Entry 8IXF (electron microscopy, 4.40 A resolution (low resolution: residue-level contacts below are approximate; hydrogen-bond / salt-bridge calls are withheld)); this record covers chains I and Q of the 27 polymer chains in the assembly.

== Chain I ==
Molecule: Tubulin alpha-4A chain
Organism: Mus musculus
Notes: EC 3.6.5.-
Reference sequence: P68368 (TBA4A_MOUSE); the construct has insertions or renumbered stretches relative to UniProt, so the offset changes along the chain: 1-42 = UniProt 1-42; 49-454 = UniProt 43-448
Chain sequence (454 residues; numbered 1 to 454; the number before each row is that of its first residue):
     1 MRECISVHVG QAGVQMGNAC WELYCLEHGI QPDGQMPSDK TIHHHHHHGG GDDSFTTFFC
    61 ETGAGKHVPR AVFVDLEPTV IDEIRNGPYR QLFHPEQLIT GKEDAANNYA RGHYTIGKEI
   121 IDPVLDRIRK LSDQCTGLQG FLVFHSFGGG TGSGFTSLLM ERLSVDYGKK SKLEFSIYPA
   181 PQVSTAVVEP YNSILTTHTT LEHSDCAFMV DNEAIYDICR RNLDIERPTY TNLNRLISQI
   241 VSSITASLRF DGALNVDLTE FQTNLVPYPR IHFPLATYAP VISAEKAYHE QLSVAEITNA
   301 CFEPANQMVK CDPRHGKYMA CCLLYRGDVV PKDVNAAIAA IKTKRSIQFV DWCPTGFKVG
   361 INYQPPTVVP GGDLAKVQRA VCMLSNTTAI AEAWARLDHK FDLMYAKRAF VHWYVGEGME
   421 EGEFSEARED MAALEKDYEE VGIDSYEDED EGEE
Not modelled in the structure: 1, 37-51, 444-454
Differences from the reference sequence: insertion (43-48)
Ligand contacts:
  - phosphomethylphosphonic acid guanylate ester (G2P): Ala253, Leu254, Asn255, Asp257, Glu260
  - GTP (guanosine-5'-triphosphate): Gly10, Gln11, Ala12, Gln15, Glu77, Asp104, Ala105, Ala106, Asn107, Ser146, Gly148, Gly149, Gly150, Thr151, Gly152, Ile177, Thr185, Asn212, Tyr230, Leu233, Asn234
Swiss-Prot annotation at these positions:
  - motif: Met1 to Cys4 (MREC motif)
  - active site: Glu260
  - binding site (GTP): Gln11, Glu77, Ser146, Gly150, Thr151, Thr185, Asn212, Asn234
  - binding site (Mg(2+)): Glu77
  - modified residue: Lys40 (N6-acetyllysine), Ser54 (Phosphoserine), Tyr89 (3'-nitrotyrosine), Tyr438 (Phosphotyrosine), Ser445 (Phosphoserine)

== Chain Q ==
Molecule: Tubulin beta-2A chain
Organism: Mus musculus
Reference sequence: Q7TMM9 (TBB2A_MOUSE); residues 1-445 here = UniProt positions 1-445
Chain sequence (457 residues; each row starts with the number of its first residue):
     1 MREIVHIQAG QCGNQIGAKF WEVISDEHGI DPTGSYHGDS DLQLERINVY YNEAAGNKYV
    61 PRAILVDLEP GTMDSVRSGP FGQIFRPDNF VFGQSGAGNN WAKGHYTEGA ELVDSVLDVV
   121 RKESESCDCL QGFQLTHSLG GGTGSGMGTL LISKIREEYP DRIMNTFSVM PSPKVSDTVV
   181 EPYNATLSVH QLVENTDETY SIDNEALYDI CFRTLKLTTP TYGDLNHLVS ATMSGVTTCL
   241 RFPGQLNADL RKLAVNMVPF PRLHFFMPGF APLTSRGSQQ YRALTVPELT QQMFDSKNMM
   301 AACDPRHGRY LTVAAIFRGR MSMKEVDEQM LNVQNKNSSY FVEWIPNNVK TAVCDIPPRG
   361 LKMSATFIGN STAIQELFKR ISEQFTAMFR RKAFLHWYTG EGMDEMEFTE AESNMNDLVS
   421 EYQQYQDATA DEQGEFEEEE GEDEAGGSGG DYKDDDK
Not modelled in the structure: 427-457
Differences from the reference sequence: expression tag (446-457)
Ligand contacts:
  - phosphomethylphosphonic acid guanylate ester (G2P): Gly10, Gln11, Cys12, Gln15, Asp67, Ala97, Gly98, Asn99, Ser138, Gly140, Gly141, Gly142, Thr143, Gly144, Asp177, Thr178, Asn204, Leu207, Tyr222, Leu225, Asn226
  - GTP (guanosine-5'-triphosphate): Gln245, Leu246, Asn247, Lys252
Swiss-Prot annotation at these positions:
  - motif: Met1 to Ile4 (MREI motif)
  - binding site (GTP): Gln11, Glu69, Ser138, Gly142, Thr143, Gly144, Asn204, Asn226
  - binding site (Mg(2+)): Glu69
  - modified residue: Ser40 (Phosphoserine), Lys58 (N6-acetyllysine), Ser172 (Phosphoserine), Thr285 (Phosphothreonine), Thr290 (Phosphothreonine), Arg318 (Omega-N-methylarginine), Glu438 (5-glutamyl polyglutamate)
  - cross-link (Glycyl lysine isopeptide (Lys-Gly)): Lys58 (interchain with G-Cter in ubiquitin), Lys324 (interchain with G-Cter in ubiquitin)

== How chain I and chain Q interact ==
Residue-residue contacts - 79 pairs, chain I then chain Q:
  Gln11(I) - Gly244(Q)
  Gln11(I) - Gln245(Q)
  Gln11(I) - Asn247(Q)
  Gln15(I) - Gln245(Q)
  Glu77(I) - Asn247(Q)
  Pro78(I) - Arg2(Q)
  Pro78(I) - Arg46(Q)
  Thr79(I) - Arg2(Q)
  Thr79(I) - Arg46(Q)
  Thr79(I) - Cys239(Q)
  Thr79(I) - Asn247(Q)
  Asp82(I) - Glu45(Q)
  Asp82(I) - Arg46(Q)
  Gly101(I) - Met1(Q)
  Lys102(I) - Met1(Q)
  Lys102(I) - Arg2(Q)
  Lys102(I) - Asp128(Q)
  Lys102(I) - Cys129(Q)
  Glu103(I) - Gln131(Q)
  Glu103(I) - Arg251(Q)
  Asp104(I) - Asp249(Q)
  Ala106(I) - Arg251(Q)
  Ala106(I) - Lys252(Q)
  Ala106(I) - Val255(Q)
  Asn107(I) - Lys252(Q)
  Asn107(I) - Val255(Q)
  Asn107(I) - Asn256(Q)
  Arg111(I) - Arg162(Q)
  Arg111(I) - Arg251(Q)
  Gln182(I) - Leu331(Q)
  Val183(I) - Leu331(Q)
  Ser184(I) - Asn347(Q)
  Thr185(I) - Asp327(Q)
  Thr185(I) - Val349(Q)
  Thr185(I) - Lys350(Q)
  Thr185(I) - Thr351(Q)
  Ala186(I) - Asn256(Q)
  Ala186(I) - Asn347(Q)
  Ala186(I) - Val349(Q)
  Ala186(I) - Lys350(Q)
  Val187(I) - Asn256(Q)
  Val187(I) - Asn347(Q)
  Val187(I) - Asn348(Q)
  Val187(I) - Val349(Q)
  Tyr216(I) - Met323(Q)
  Tyr216(I) - Lys324(Q)
  Tyr216(I) - Asp327(Q)
  Arg220(I) - Lys324(Q)
  Ile225(I) - Lys324(Q)
  Glu226(I) - Lys324(Q)
  Arg227(I) - Ser322(Q)
  Arg227(I) - Glu325(Q)
  Pro228(I) - Ser322(Q)
  Pro228(I) - Met323(Q)
  Pro228(I) - Lys324(Q)
  Tyr230(I) - Gln245(Q)
  Tyr230(I) - Met323(Q)
  Tyr230(I) - Asp327(Q)
  Thr231(I) - Gln245(Q)
  Lys400(I) - Pro346(Q)
  Leu403(I) - Glu343(Q)
  Leu403(I) - Trp344(Q)
  Met404(I) - Trp344(Q)
  Met404(I) - Ile345(Q)
  Met404(I) - Pro346(Q)
  Lys407(I) - Phe260(Q)
  Lys407(I) - Trp344(Q)
  Arg408(I) - Phe260(Q)
  Ala409(I) - Trp344(Q)
  Phe410(I) - Val255(Q)
  Phe410(I) - Asn256(Q)
  Phe410(I) - Pro259(Q)
  His412(I) - Val258(Q)
  His412(I) - Pro259(Q)
  His412(I) - Phe260(Q)
  His412(I) - Pro261(Q)
  Trp413(I) - Ala254(Q)
  Trp413(I) - Val255(Q)
  Trp413(I) - Val258(Q)
Also at the interface, not in a pair above, chain I (42 interface residues in all): Val80, Glu83, Val188, Glu189, Thr229, Val411
Also at the interface, not in a pair above, chain Q (44 interface residues in all): Leu240, Pro243, Leu246, Thr312, Met321, Gln334, Tyr425

== Overview ==
42 residues of chain I and 44 residues of chain Q are in contact. GTP is bound between chain I and chain Q.
Ligands of chain I: phosphomethylphosphonic acid guanylate ester. Ligands of chain Q: phosphomethylphosphonic
acid guanylate ester.
Here chain I is Tubulin alpha-4A chain and chain Q is Tubulin beta-2A chain, both from Mus musculus. Entry
8IXF (GMPCPP-Alpha4A/Beta2A-microtubule decorated with kinesin non-seam region) was determined by electron
microscopy together with 8IXA, 8IXB, 8IXD, 8IXE and 8IXG from the same study.
